PDB entry 8W8R | electron microscopy, 3.30 A resolution | chains A and R of the 5 polymer chains in the assembly

[Chain A]
Molecule: Guanine nucleotide-binding protein G(i) subunit alpha-1, Guanine nucleotide-binding protein G(s) subunit
Organism: Homo sapiens
Reference sequence: P63096 (GNAI1_HUMAN); residues 18-34 here correspond to UniProt positions 1-17 (UniProt number = residue number - 17)
Sequence (362 residues; row label = number of the first residue in the row; note: 16 numbers in that range are skipped by the numbering (no residue carries them; nothing is unmodelled there)):
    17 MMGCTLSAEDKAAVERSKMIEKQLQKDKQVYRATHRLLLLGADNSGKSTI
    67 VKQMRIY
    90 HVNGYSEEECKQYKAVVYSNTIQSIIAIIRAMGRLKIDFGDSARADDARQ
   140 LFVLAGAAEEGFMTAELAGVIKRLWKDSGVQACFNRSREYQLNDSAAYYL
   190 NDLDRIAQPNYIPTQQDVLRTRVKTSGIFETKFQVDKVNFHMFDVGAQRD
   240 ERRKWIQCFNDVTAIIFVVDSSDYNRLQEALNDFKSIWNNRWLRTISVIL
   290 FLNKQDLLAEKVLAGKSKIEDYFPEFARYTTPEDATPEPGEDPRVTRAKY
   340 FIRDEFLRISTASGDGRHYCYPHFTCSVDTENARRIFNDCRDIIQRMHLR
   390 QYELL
Disordered / not traced: 17-20, 90-211
Sequence notes: initiating methionine (17)
Curated features (UniProtKB/Swiss-Prot):
  - lipidation: Gly19 (N-myristoyl glycine), Cys20 (S-palmitoyl cysteine)

[Chain R]
Molecule: Probable G-protein coupled receptor 101
Organism: Homo sapiens
Reference sequence: Q96P66 (GP101_HUMAN); numbering as in UniProt (aligned over 1-508)
Sequence (508 residues; each row starts with the number of its first residue):
     1 MTSTCTNSTRESNSSHTCMPLSKMPISLAHGIIRSTVLVIFLAASFVGNI
    51 VLALVLQRKPQLLQVTNRFIFNLLVTDLLQISLVAPWVVATSVPLFWPLN
   101 SHFCTALVSLTHLFAFASVNTIVVVSVDRYLSIIHPLSYPSKMTQRRGYL
   151 LLYGTWIVAILQSTPPLYGWGQAAFDERNALCSMIWGASPSYTILSVVSF
   201 IVIPLIVMIACYSVVFCAARRQHALLYNVKRHSLEVRVKDCVENEDEEGA
   251 EKKEEFQDESEFRRQHEGEVKAKEGRMEAKDGSLKAKEGSTGTSESSVEA
   301 RGSEEVRESSTVASDGSMEGKEGSTKVEENSMKADKGRTEVNQCSIDLGE
   351 DDMEFGEDDINFSEDDVEAVNIPESLPPSRRNSNSNPPLPRCYQCKAAKV
   401 IFIIIFSYVLSLGPYCFLAVLAVWVDVETQVPQWVITIIIWLFFLQCCIH
   451 PYVYGYMHKTIKKEIQDMLKKFFCKEKPPKEDSHPDLPGTEGGTEGKIVP
   501 SYDSATFP
Disordered / not traced: 1-27, 229-394, 474-508
Cystine bridges: Cys104-Cys182
Residues lining bound ligands: chembl2134995 (U7D; 1-(4-methylpyridin-2-yl)-3-[3-(trifluoromethyl)phenyl]thiourea): Pro98, Leu99, Asn100, Phe103
Curated features (UniProtKB/Swiss-Prot):
  - glycosylation (N-linked (GlcNAc...) asparagine): Asn7, Asn13
  - natural variant: Glu308 (E308D: In PITA2)

[Chain A / chain R interface]
Contacting residue pairs (31):
  Lys44(A) with Gln61(R)
  Arg48(A) with Gln64(R); Pro140(R)
  His51(A) with Leu137(R)
  Tyr358(A) with Leu226(R), hydrophobic
  Phe376(A) with Leu137(R), hydrophobic
  Arg380(A) with Pro136(R)
  Asp381(A) with Gln222(R), hydrogen bond
  Ile383(A) with Pro136(R), hydrophobic; Leu137(R), hydrophobic
  Gln384(A) with Ile133(R); Pro136(R); Gln222(R)
  Arg385(A) with Gln222(R), hydrogen bond; Leu226(R)
  His387(A) with Ser132(R)
  Leu388(A) with Ile133(R), hydrophobic
  Arg389(A) with Lys459(R)
  Gln390(A) with His458(R); Lys459(R); Thr460(R)
  Tyr391(A) with Arg129(R); His458(R)
  Glu392(A) with Lys396(R); Met457(R); Lys462(R), salt bridge
  Leu393(A) with Val215(R), hydrophobic; Ala397(R)
  Leu394(A) with Gln222(R); His223(R); Lys396(R)
Also at the interface, not in a pair above, chain A (22 interface residues in all): Gln45, Ala49, Phe229, Cys379
Also at the interface, not in a pair above, chain R (28 interface residues in all): Ile134, His135, Met143, Thr144, Ala218, Ala219, Arg221, Val400, Ile401

[In short]
Chain A and chain R form an interface of 22 and 28 residues respectively; the contacts include 2 hydrogen
bonds and 1 salt bridge. Polar pairs include Glu392(A)-Lys462(R), Asp381(A)-Gln222(R) and Arg385(A)-Gln222(R).
Ligands of chain R: chembl2134995.
Chain A is Guanine nucleotide-binding protein G(i) subunit alpha-1, Guanine nucleotide-binding protein G(s)
subunit and chain R is Probable G-protein coupled receptor 101, both from Homo sapiens; the structure, Cryo-EM
structure of the AA-14-bound GPR101-Gs complex, was determined by electron microscopy, deposited together with
8W8S.
